6LL6 - chain A; structure by X-ray diffraction, 2.50 A resolution.

== Chain A ==
Name: Cell division protein FtsZ
Source organism: Escherichia coli
Reference sequence: A0A2W6PFK5 (A0A2W6PFK5_ECOLX); numbering as in UniProt (aligned over 11-316)
Sequence (309 residues; numbered 8 to 316; the number before each row is that of its first residue):
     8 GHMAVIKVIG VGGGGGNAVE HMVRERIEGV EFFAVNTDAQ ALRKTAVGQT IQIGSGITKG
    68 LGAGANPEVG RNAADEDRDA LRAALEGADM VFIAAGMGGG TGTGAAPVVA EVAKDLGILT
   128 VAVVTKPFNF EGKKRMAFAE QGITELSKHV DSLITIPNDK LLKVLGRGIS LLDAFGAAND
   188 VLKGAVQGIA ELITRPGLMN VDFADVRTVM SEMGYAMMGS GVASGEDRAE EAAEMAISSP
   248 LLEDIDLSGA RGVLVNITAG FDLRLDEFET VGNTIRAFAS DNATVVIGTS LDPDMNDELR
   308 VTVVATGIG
Unresolved in the structure: 8-10, 63-67
Construct notes: expression tag (8-10)
Residues lining bound ligands: GDP (guanosine-5'-diphosphate): Gly-19, Gly-20, Gly-21, Asn-24, Ala-25, Gly-71, Gly-103, Met-104, Gly-105, Gly-106, Gly-107, Thr-108, Gly-109, Thr-110, Pro-134, Glu-138, Arg-142, Asn-165, Phe-182, Ala-185, Asn-186, Leu-189
Reported in the primary citation:
  - conformationally variable residues (order/disorder transition): Gly-63 to Gly-67
  - contacts within the chain: Leu-68/Asp-96 (hydrophobic contact), Arg-89/Glu-93 (salt bridge)
  - mutagenesis - D96A: abolished localization (citing earlier work)
  - mutagenesis - E93R: decreased catalytic activity (citing earlier work)

== In short ==
Ligands of chain A: GDP. From the paper: D96A abolishes localization; conformational variability at Gly-63.
Chain A is Cell division protein FtsZ (Escherichia coli); the structure, Crsyal structure of EcFtsZ (residues
11-316), was determined by X-ray diffraction (same publication as 6LL5).
